1NX2 - chain A; structure by X-ray diffraction, 2.20 A resolution.

Chain A:
Name: Calcium-dependent protease, small subunit
From: Sus scrofa
Notes: fragment: Domain VI
UniProt: P04574 (CPNS1_PIG); numbering as in UniProt (aligned over 94-266)
Sequence (173 residues; numbered 94 to 266; the number before each row is that of its first residue):
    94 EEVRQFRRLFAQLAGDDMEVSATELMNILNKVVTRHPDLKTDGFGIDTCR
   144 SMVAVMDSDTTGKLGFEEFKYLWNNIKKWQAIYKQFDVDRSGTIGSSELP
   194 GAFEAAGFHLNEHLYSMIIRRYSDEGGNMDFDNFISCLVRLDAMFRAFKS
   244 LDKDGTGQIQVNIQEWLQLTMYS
Bound ions: Ca2+ site 1: Ala-107, Asp-110, Glu-112, Glu-117; Ca2+ site 2: Asp-135, Asp-223, Asp-225, Asn-226; Ca2+ site 3: Asp-150, Asp-152, Thr-154, Lys-156, Glu-161; Ca2+ site 4: Asp-180, Asp-182, Ser-184, Thr-186, Glu-191
UniProt features mapped onto this chain:
  - binding site (Ca(2+)): Ala-107, Asp-110, Glu-112, Glu-117, Asp-135, Asp-150, Asp-152, Thr-154, Lys-156, Glu-161, Asp-180, Asp-182, Ser-184, Thr-186, Glu-191, Asp-223
  - modified residue: Lys-177 (N6-acetyllysine)

Overview:
Asp-135, Asp-223, Asp-225 and Asn-226 form the Ca2+ site 2. Asp-150, Asp-152, Thr-154, Lys-156 and Glu-161
form the Ca2+ site 3. UniProt lists 16 Ca2+-binding residues.
Chain A is Calcium-dependent protease, small subunit (Sus scrofa); the structure, Calpain Domain VI, was
determined by X-ray diffraction together with 1NX0, 1NX1 and 1NX3 from the same study.
